4YWM - chains A and J of the 10 polymer chains in the assembly; structure by X-ray diffraction, 3.20 A resolution.

# Chain A (and J)
Protein: Cell division control protein 21
From: Pyrococcus furiosus
Notes: chain J of this document is another copy of the same molecule, construct and numbering; everything in this record applies to it too
UniProtKB: Q8U3I4 (Q8U3I4_PYRFU); residues 2-256 here = UniProt positions 2-256
Sequence (257 residues; row label = number of the first residue in the row; numbering starts at 0):
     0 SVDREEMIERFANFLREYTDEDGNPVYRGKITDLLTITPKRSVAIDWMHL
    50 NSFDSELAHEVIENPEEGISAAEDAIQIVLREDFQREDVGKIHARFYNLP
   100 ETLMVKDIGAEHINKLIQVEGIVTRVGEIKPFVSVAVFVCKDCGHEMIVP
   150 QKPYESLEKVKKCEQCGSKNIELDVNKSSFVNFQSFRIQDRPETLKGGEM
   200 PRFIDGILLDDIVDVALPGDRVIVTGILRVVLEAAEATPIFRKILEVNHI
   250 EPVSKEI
Not modelled in the structure: 255-256 (chain J: 254-256)
Sequence notes: expression tag (0-1); engineered mutation Ala233 (Lys in Q8U3I4), Ala234 (Arg in Q8U3I4), Ala236 (Lys in Q8U3I4)
Metal / ion sites: Zn2+: Cys139, Cys142, Cys162, Cys165
Reported in the primary citation:
  - conformationally variable residues (loop rearrangement): Pro238
  - self-association interface (contacts with another copy of this molecule); pairs are residue here / residue on that copy: Pro238-Val132 (backbone contact), Phe240-Pro130 (backbone contact)

# Interface between chain A and chain J
Contacting residue pairs (20; chain A residue first):
  Asp21(A) - Lys168(J)  hydrogen bond (backbone-side chain)
  Gly22(A) - Lys168(J)
  Asn23(A) - Lys168(J)
  Pro24(A) - Lys168(J)
  Arg27(A) - Asn169(J)  hydrogen bond
  Arg27(A) - Ile170(J)  hydrogen bond (side chain-backbone)
  Gly28(A) - Lys158(J)  hydrogen bond (backbone-side chain)
  Thr31(A) - Leu156(J)
  Thr31(A) - Lys158(J)
  Asp32(A) - Lys158(J)  salt bridge
  Leu34(A) - Leu172(J)  hydrophobic
  Thr35(A) - Ser155(J)
  Thr35(A) - Leu156(J)  hydrogen bond (side chain-backbone)
  Ile36(A) - Lys129(J)  hydrogen bond (backbone-side chain)
  Ile36(A) - Phe182(J)  hydrophobic
  Phe83(A) - Val174(J)
  Gln84(A) - Val174(J)
  Gln84(A) - Asn175(J)  hydrogen bond
  Arg85(A) - Pro130(J)
  Arg85(A) - Phe179(J)
Also at the interface, not in a pair above, chain A (16 interface residues in all): Thr37, Asp82
Also at the interface, not in a pair above, chain J (18 interface residues in all): Phe131, Val132, Lys140, Pro152, Glu171

# Summary
16 residues of chain A and 18 residues of chain J are in contact; the contacts include 7 hydrogen bonds and 1
salt bridge. Polar pairs include Asp32(A)-Lys158(J), Asp21(A)-Lys168(J) and Arg27(A)-Asn169(J). The Zn2+ site
is built by Cys139(A), Cys142(A), Cys162(A) and Cys165(A). The paper reports conformational variability at
Pro238(A); a self-association interface involving Pro238(A) and Phe240(A).
Chain A and chain J are both Cell division control protein 21 (Pyrococcus furiosus); the structure, Pyrococcus
furiosus MCM N-terminal domain beta-turn triple mutant pentameric ring, was determined by X-ray diffraction,
deposited together with 4YWK and 4YWL.
